1PYO - chains B and C of the 6 polymer chains in the assembly; structure by X-ray diffraction, 1.65 A resolution.

== Chain B ==
Protein: Caspase-2
Organism: Homo sapiens
Notes: EC 3.4.22.-; fragment: subunit p12, sequence database residues 331-435
UniProtKB: P42575 (CASP2_HUMAN); residues 201-305 here correspond to UniProt positions 348-452 (UniProt number = residue number + 147)
Chain sequence (105 residues; row label = number of the first residue in the row):
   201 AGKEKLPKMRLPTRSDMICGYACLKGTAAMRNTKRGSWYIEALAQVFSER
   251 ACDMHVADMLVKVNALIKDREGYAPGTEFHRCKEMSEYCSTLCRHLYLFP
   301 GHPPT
Not modelled in the structure: 201-206, 305

== Chain C ==
Protein: Caspase-2
Organism: Homo sapiens
Notes: EC 3.4.22.-; fragment: subunit p18, sequence database residues 151-316
UniProtKB: P42575 (CASP2_HUMAN); residues 2-168 here correspond to UniProt positions 167-333 (UniProt number = residue number + 165)
Chain sequence (167 residues; each row starts with the number of its first residue):
     2 NKDGPVCLQVKPCTPEFYQTHFQLAYRLQSRPRGLALVLSNVHFTGEKEL
    52 EFRSGGDVDHSTLVTLFKLLGYDVHVLCDQTAQEMQEKLQNFAQLPAHRV
   102 TDSCIVALLSHGVEGAIYGVDGKLLQLQEVFQLFDNANCPSLQNKPKMFF
   152 IQACRGDETDRGVDQQD
Not modelled in the structure: 2-7
Curated features (UniProtKB/Swiss-Prot):
  - active site: His112, Cys155

== Chain B / chain C interface ==
Pairs across the interface (14):
  Lys208(B) with Gln166(C); Asp168(C), salt bridge
  Met209(B) with Gln166(C), hydrogen bond (backbone-side chain)
  Arg210(B) with Arg162(C), hydrogen bond (side chain-backbone); Gly163(C), hydrogen bond (side chain-backbone); Val164(C); Asp165(C), salt bridge
  Leu211(B) with Gly163(C); Val164(C), hydrogen bond (backbone-backbone); Gln166(C)
  Pro212(B) with Asp161(C)
  Thr213(B) with Asp161(C), hydrogen bond
  Lys225(B) with Gln129(C)
  Lys268(B) with Asn145(C), hydrogen bond

== Summary ==
8 residues of chain B and 9 residues of chain C are in contact, with 6 hydrogen bonds and 2 salt bridges.
Polar pairs include Lys208(B)-Asp168(C), Arg210(B)-Asp165(C) and Met209(B)-Gln166(C). Curated annotation
(UniProt) lists active-site residues His112(C) and Cys155(C) on chain C.
Chain B is Caspase-2 and chain C is Caspase-2, both from Homo sapiens; the structure, Crystal Structure of
Human Caspase-2 in Complex with Acetyl-Leu-Asp-Glu-Ser-Asp-cho, was determined by X-ray diffraction.
